Entry 1G7A (X-ray diffraction, 1.20 A resolution); this record covers chains C and D of the 4 polymer chains in the assembly.

# Chain C
Protein: Insulin A-chain
Notes: fragment: a-chain
Reference sequence: P01308 (INS_HUMAN); residues 1-21 here correspond to UniProt positions 87-107 (UniProt number = residue number + 86)
Amino-acid sequence (21 residues; each row starts with the number of its first residue):
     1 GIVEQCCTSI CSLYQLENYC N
Disulfide bonds: Cys6-Cys11

# Chain D
Protein: Insulin B-chain
Notes: fragment: b-chain
Reference sequence: P01308 (INS_HUMAN); residues 1-30 here correspond to UniProt positions 25-54 (UniProt number = residue number + 24)
Amino-acid sequence (30 residues; row label = number of the first residue in the row):
     1 FVNQHLCGSH LVEALYLVCG ERGFFYTPKT
Disordered / not traced: 30
Ion coordination: Zn2+ site 1: His5, His10; Zn2+ site 2 near His10 (its only coordinating residue here)

# How chain C and chain D interact
Inter-chain disulfides: Cys7(C)-Cys7(D), Cys20(C)-Cys19(D)
Contacting residue pairs - 23 pairs, chain C then chain D:
  Ile2(C) - Leu15(D)  hydrophobic
  Ile2(C) - Tyr26(D)  hydrophobic
  Val3(C) - Gln4(D)
  Val3(C) - Tyr26(D)
  Val3(C) - Pro28(D)  hydrophobic
  Cys6(C) - Cys7(D)
  Cys6(C) - Leu11(D)  hydrophobic
  Cys7(C) - Val2(D)
  Cys7(C) - Cys7(D)  disulfide
  Cys7(C) - Leu11(D)  hydrophobic
  Leu13(C) - Val18(D)
  Leu16(C) - Ala14(D)  hydrophobic
  Leu16(C) - Leu15(D)
  Glu17(C) - Val18(D)
  Glu17(C) - Arg22(D)  salt bridge
  Tyr19(C) - Leu15(D)  hydrophobic
  Tyr19(C) - Phe24(D)
  Cys20(C) - Cys19(D)  disulfide
  Cys20(C) - Gly23(D)
  Asn21(C) - Arg22(D)
  Asn21(C) - Gly23(D)  hydrogen bond (backbone-backbone)
  Asn21(C) - Phe24(D)  hydrogen bond (side chain-backbone)
  Asn21(C) - Phe25(D)
Also at the interface, not in a pair above, chain C (12 interface residues in all): Glu4, Thr8

# Summary
The interface between chain C and chain D involves 12 residues on one side and 14 on the other, with 2
disulfide bonds, 2 hydrogen bonds and 1 salt bridge. Among the polar pairs are Glu17(C)-Arg22(D),
Asn21(C)-Phe24(D) and Asn21(C)-Gly23(D).
Chain C is Insulin A-chain and chain D is Insulin B-chain; the structure, 1.2 A structure of T3R3 human
insulin at 100 K, was determined by X-ray diffraction together with 1G7B from the same study.
